Entry 9G1V (electron microscopy, 2.70 A resolution); this record covers chains B and J of the 17 polymer chains in the assembly.

Chain B:
Molecule: DNA-directed RNA polymerase I subunit RPA135
Source organism: Saccharomyces cerevisiae
Notes: EC 2.7.7.6
Reference sequence: P22138 (RPA2_YEAST); residue numbers follow UniProt; this construct covers 1-1203
Chain sequence (1203 residues; numbered 1 to 1203; the number before each row is that of its first residue):
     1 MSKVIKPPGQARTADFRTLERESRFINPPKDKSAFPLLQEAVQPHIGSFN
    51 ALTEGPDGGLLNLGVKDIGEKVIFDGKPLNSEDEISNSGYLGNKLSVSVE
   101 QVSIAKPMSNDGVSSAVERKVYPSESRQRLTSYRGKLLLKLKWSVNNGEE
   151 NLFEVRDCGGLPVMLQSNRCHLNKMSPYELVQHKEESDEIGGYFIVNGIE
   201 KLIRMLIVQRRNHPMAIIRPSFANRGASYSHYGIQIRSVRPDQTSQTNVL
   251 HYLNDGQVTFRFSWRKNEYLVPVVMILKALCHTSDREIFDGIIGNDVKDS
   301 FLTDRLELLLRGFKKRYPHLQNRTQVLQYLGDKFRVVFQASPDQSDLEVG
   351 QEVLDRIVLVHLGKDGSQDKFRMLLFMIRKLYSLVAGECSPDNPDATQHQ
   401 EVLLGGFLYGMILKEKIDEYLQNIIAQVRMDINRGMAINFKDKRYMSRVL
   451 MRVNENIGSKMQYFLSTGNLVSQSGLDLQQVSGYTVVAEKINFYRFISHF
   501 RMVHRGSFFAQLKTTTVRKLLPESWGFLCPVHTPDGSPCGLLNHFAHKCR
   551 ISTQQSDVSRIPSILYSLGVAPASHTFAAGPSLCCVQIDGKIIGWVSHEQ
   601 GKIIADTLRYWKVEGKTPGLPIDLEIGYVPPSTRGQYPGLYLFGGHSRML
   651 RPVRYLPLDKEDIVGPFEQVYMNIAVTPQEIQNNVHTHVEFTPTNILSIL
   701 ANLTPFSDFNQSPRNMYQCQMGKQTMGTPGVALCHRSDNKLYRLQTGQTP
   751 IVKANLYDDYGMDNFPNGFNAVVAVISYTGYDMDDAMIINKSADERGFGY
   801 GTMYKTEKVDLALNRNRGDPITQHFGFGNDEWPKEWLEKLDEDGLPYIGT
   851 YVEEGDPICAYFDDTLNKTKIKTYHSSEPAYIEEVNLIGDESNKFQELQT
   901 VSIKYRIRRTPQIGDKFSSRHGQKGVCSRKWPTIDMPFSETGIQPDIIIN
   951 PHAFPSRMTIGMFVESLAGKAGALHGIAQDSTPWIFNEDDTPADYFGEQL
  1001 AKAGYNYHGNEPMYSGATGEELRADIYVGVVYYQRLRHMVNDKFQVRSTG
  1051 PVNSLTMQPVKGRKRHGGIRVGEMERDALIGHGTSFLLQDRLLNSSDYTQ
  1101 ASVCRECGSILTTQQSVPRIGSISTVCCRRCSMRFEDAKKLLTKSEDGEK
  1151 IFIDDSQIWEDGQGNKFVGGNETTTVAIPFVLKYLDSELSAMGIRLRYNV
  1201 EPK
Unresolved in the structure: 1-10, 79-88, 112-115, 1140-1154
Swiss-Prot annotation at these positions:
  - zinc finger: Cys1104 to Cys1131 (C4-type)
  - modified residue: Ser2 (N-acetylserine), Ser81 (Phosphoserine), Ser1156 (Phosphoserine)
  - mutagenesis: Cys1104 (C1104A: No effect; when associated with A-1107; A-1128 and A-1131), Cys1107 (C1107A: Lethal. Abolishes recruitment of RPA1 to Pol I. No effect; when associated with A-1104; A-1128 and A-1131), Cys1127 (C1127R: Responsible of suppression of RPA190-5 and RPA190-1 mutations), Cys1128 (C1128A: No effect; when associated with A-1104; A-1107 and A-1131), Cys1131 (C1131A: No effect; when associated with A-1104; A-1107 and A-1128)
Bound ions: Zn2+: Cys1104, Cys1107, Cys1128, Cys1131

Chain J:
Molecule: DNA-directed RNA polymerases I, II, and III subunit RPABC5
Source organism: Saccharomyces cerevisiae
Reference sequence: P22139 (RPAB5_YEAST); residue numbers follow UniProt; this construct covers 1-70
Chain sequence (70 residues; row label = number of the first residue in the row):
     1 MIVPVRCFSCGKVVGDKWESYLNLLQEDELDEGTALSRLGLKRYCCRRMI
    51 LTHVDLIEKFLRYNPLEKRD
Unresolved in the structure: 70
Swiss-Prot annotation at these positions:
  - binding site (Zn(2+)): Cys7, Cys10, Cys45, Cys46
  - cross-link: Lys59 (Glycyl lysine isopeptide (Lys-Gly) (interchain with G-Cter in ubiquitin))
Bound ions: Zn2+: Cys7, Cys10, Cys45, Cys46

Interface between chain B and chain J:
Residue-residue contacts (84; chain B residue first):
  Arg12(B) - Asp31(J)
  Arg12(B) - Glu32(J)  salt bridge
  Phe16(B) - Leu51(J)  hydrophobic
  Thr18(B) - Trp18(J)
  Thr18(B) - Leu22(J)
  Leu19(B) - Leu22(J)  hydrophobic
  Leu19(B) - Leu25(J)
  Leu19(B) - Gln26(J)
  Arg21(B) - His53(J)
  Arg21(B) - Val54(J)
  Glu22(B) - Trp18(J)
  Glu22(B) - Val54(J)
  Glu22(B) - Asp55(J)
  Phe25(B) - Val54(J)
  Phe25(B) - Asp55(J)
  Phe25(B) - Leu56(J)  hydrophobic
  Phe25(B) - Lys59(J)
  Phe25(B) - Arg62(J)
  Ile26(B) - Glu58(J)
  Ile26(B) - Arg62(J)  hydrogen bond (backbone-side chain)
  Pro28(B) - Arg62(J)
  Tyr178(B) - Arg62(J)
  Val181(B) - Arg62(J)
  Val181(B) - Tyr63(J)
  Gln182(B) - Arg69(J)  hydrogen bond (backbone-side chain)
  Lys184(B) - Arg69(J)
  Glu186(B) - Tyr63(J)
  Ser187(B) - Tyr63(J)  hydrogen bond (backbone-side chain)
  Gly730(B) - Phe60(J)
  Val731(B) - Lys59(J)
  Val731(B) - Phe60(J)  hydrophobic
  Val731(B) - Tyr63(J)  hydrophobic
  Ala732(B) - Tyr63(J)  hydrophobic
  Cys734(B) - Tyr63(J)
  Arg743(B) - Met1(J)  hydrogen bond
  Arg743(B) - Phe60(J)
  Gln745(B) - Met1(J)  hydrogen bond (backbone-backbone)
  Thr746(B) - Met1(J)
  Thr746(B) - Ile2(J)
  Gln748(B) - Phe8(J)
  Gln748(B) - Arg48(J)
  Gln748(B) - Thr52(J)  hydrogen bond
  Gln748(B) - Val54(J)
  Thr749(B) - Thr52(J)  hydrogen bond (backbone-backbone)
  Thr749(B) - Val54(J)
  Ile751(B) - Thr52(J)
  Asp763(B) - Val54(J)
  Asp763(B) - Leu56(J)
  Asn764(B) - Leu56(J)
  Asn764(B) - Lys59(J)  hydrogen bond
  Pro766(B) - Val54(J)  hydrophobic
  Pro766(B) - Leu56(J)
  Asn770(B) - Arg48(J)  hydrogen bond (backbone-side chain)
  Asn770(B) - Thr52(J)
  Val772(B) - Ser9(J)
  Ala793(B) - Phe8(J)
  Arg796(B) - Cys7(J)
  Arg796(B) - Phe8(J)  hydrogen bond (side chain-backbone)
  Arg796(B) - Ser9(J)  hydrogen bond (side chain-backbone)
  Arg796(B) - Cys10(J)  hydrogen bond (side chain-backbone)
  Arg796(B) - Gly11(J)
  Gly797(B) - Phe8(J)
  Phe798(B) - Phe8(J)  hydrophobic
  Thr941(B) - Arg43(J)
  Ile943(B) - Arg43(J)
  Ile943(B) - Tyr44(J)
  Gln944(B) - Ser9(J)
  Asp946(B) - Ser9(J)  hydrogen bond
  Asp946(B) - Arg48(J)  salt bridge
  Lys970(B) - Tyr44(J)
  Gly972(B) - Leu51(J)
  Ala973(B) - Tyr44(J)  hydrophobic
  Ala973(B) - Arg47(J)  hydrogen bond (backbone-side chain)
  Leu974(B) - Tyr44(J)  hydrophobic
  Leu974(B) - Arg47(J)  hydrogen bond (backbone-side chain)
  His975(B) - Gly33(J)
  His975(B) - Arg47(J)
  Gly976(B) - Glu32(J)
  Gly976(B) - Gly33(J)
  Gly976(B) - Arg47(J)
  Gly976(B) - Leu51(J)
  Tyr1005(B) - Tyr44(J)
  Glu1011(B) - Tyr44(J)  hydrogen bond
  Val1030(B) - Tyr44(J)  hydrophobic
Interface residues without a listed pair, chain B (56 interface residues in all): His183, Glu185, Thr728, His735, Gly747, Ala771, Ile977, Val1028, Gly1029
Interface residues without a listed pair, chain J (35 interface residues in all): Tyr21, Leu36, Cys45, Met49, Pro65

Overview:
The interface between chain B and chain J involves 56 residues on one side and 35 on the other; the contacts
include 16 hydrogen bonds and 2 salt bridges. Polar contacts include Arg12(B)-Glu32(J), Asp946(B)-Arg48(J) and
Ile26(B)-Arg62(J).
Chain B is DNA-directed RNA polymerase I subunit RPA135 and chain J is DNA-directed RNA polymerases I, II, and
III subunit RPABC5, both from Saccharomyces cerevisiae; the structure, Yeast RNA polymerase I elongation
complex stalled by an apurinic site, was determined by electron microscopy, deposited together with 9G1X,
9G23, 9G24, 9G26, 9G27, 9G29, 9G2B and 9G2C.
